2BL7 - chain A; structure by X-ray diffraction, 2.20 A resolution.

# Chain A
Protein: Enterocine A immunity protein
Source organism: Enterococcus faecium
UniProtKB: Q47785 (Q47785_ENTFC); residues 1-103 here = UniProt positions 1-103
Amino-acid sequence (103 residues; each row starts with the number of its first residue):
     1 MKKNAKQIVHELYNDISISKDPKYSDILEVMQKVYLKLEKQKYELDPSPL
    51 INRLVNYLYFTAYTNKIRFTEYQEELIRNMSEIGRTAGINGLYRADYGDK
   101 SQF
Not modelled in the structure: 1-2, 83-103
Differences from the reference sequence: engineered mutation Mse31 (Leu in Q47785), Mse80 (Leu in Q47785)
Modified / non-standard residues: Mse1 (selenomethionine); Mse31 (selenomethionine; parent Met); Mse80 (selenomethionine; parent Met)

# Overview
Chain A is Enterocine A immunity protein (Enterococcus faecium); the structure, 1.6 Angstrom crystal structure
of EntA-im: a bacterial immunity protein conferring immunity to the antimicrobial activity ..., was determined
by X-ray diffraction together with 2BL8 from the same study.
